PDB entry 8WLN | electron microscopy, 4.30 A resolution (low resolution: residue-level contacts below are approximate; hydrogen-bond / salt-bridge calls are withheld) | chains E and F of the 103 polymer chains in the assembly

== Chain E ==
Molecule: Flagellar biosynthetic protein FliR
From: Salmonella enterica subsp. enterica serovar Typhimurium str. LT2
UniProtKB: P54702 (FLIR_SALTY); residues 1-264 here = UniProt positions 1-264
Chain sequence (264 residues; numbered 1 to 264; the number before each row is that of its first residue):
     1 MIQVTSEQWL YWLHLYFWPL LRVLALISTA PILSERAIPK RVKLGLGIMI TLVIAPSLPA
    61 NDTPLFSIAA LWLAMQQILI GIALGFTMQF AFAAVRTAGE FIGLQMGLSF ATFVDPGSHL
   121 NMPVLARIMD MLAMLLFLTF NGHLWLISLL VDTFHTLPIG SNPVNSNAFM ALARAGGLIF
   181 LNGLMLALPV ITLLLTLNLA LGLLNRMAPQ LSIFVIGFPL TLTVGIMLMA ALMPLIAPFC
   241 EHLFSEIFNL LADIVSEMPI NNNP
Disordered / not traced: 1-3, 257-264

== Chain F ==
Molecule: Flagellar biosynthetic protein FliP
From: Salmonella enterica subsp. enterica serovar Typhimurium str. LT2
UniProtKB: P54700 (FLIP_SALTY); residues 1-245 here = UniProt positions 1-245
Chain sequence (245 residues; each row starts with the number of its first residue):
     1 MRRLLFLSLA GLWLFSPAAA AQLPGLISQP LAGGGQSWSL SVQTLVFITS LTFLPAILLM
    61 MTSFTRIIIV FGLLRNALGT PSAPPNQVLL GLALFLTFFI MSPVIDKIYV DAYQPFSEQK
   121 ISMQEALDKG AQPLRAFMLR QTREADLALF ARLANSGPLQ GPEAVPMRIL LPAYVTSELK
   181 TAFQIGFTIF IPFLIIDLVI ASVLMALGMM MVPPATIALP FKLMLFVLVD GWQLLMGSLA
   241 QSFYS
Disordered / not traced: 1-36, 244-245

== Interface between chain E and chain F ==
Residue-residue contacts - 57 pairs, chain E then chain F:
  F66(E) - T44(F)
  I68(E) - Y113(F)
  L71(E) - F47(F)
  L79(E) - F98(F)
  F86(E) - Q87(F)
  F86(E) - V88(F)
  F86(E) - G91(F)
  F90(E) - V88(F)
  F90(E) - L92(F)
  A93(E) - P85(F)
  A93(E) - V88(F)
  T97(E) - A83(F)
  T97(E) - P84(F)
  E100(E) - T80(F)
  E100(E) - S82(F)
  F101(E) - T80(F)
  F101(E) - A83(F)
  F101(E) - L219(F)
  F101(E) - L223(F)
  L104(E) - G79(F)
  L104(E) - T80(F)
  Q105(E) - T216(F)
  Q105(E) - P220(F)
  F110(E) - P213(F)
  F110(E) - T216(F)
  T112(E) - G79(F)
  F113(E) - A215(F)
  P116(E) - N76(F)
  P123(E) - S82(F)
  S166(E) - F99(F)
  M170(E) - L96(F)
  M170(E) - F99(F)
  L172(E) - L92(F)
  L172(E) - F95(F)
  A173(E) - L92(F)
  A173(E) - W232(F)
  A173(E) - M236(F)
  G176(E) - W232(F)
  G177(E) - W232(F)
  I179(E) - V88(F)
  F180(E) - F226(F)
  F180(E) - W232(F)
  I191(E) - P220(F)
  L195(E) - I217(F)
  L195(E) - F221(F)
  N198(E) - T216(F)
  N198(E) - I217(F)
  G202(E) - M209(F)
  N205(E) - M209(F)
  N205(E) - M210(F)
  N205(E) - M211(F)
  N205(E) - V212(F)
  R206(E) - L207(F)
  Q210(E) - M211(F)
  S212(E) - M211(F)
  I213(E) - M211(F)
  I213(E) - V212(F)
Also at the interface, not in a pair above, chain E (47 interface residues in all): M75, I82, A83, Q89, R96, G117, N121, N167, F169, R174, L181, L184, L199
Also at the interface, not in a pair above, chain F (42 interface residues in all): P81, L94, F116, G208, M224, V227, Q233, A240

== Overview ==
Chain E and chain F form an interface of 47 and 42 residues respectively.
Chain E is Flagellar biosynthetic protein FliR and chain F is Flagellar biosynthetic protein FliP, both from
Salmonella enterica subsp. enterica serovar Typhimurium str. LT2; the structure, Cryo-EM structure of the MS
ring with export apparatus and proximal rod within the motor-hook complex ..., was determined by electron
microscopy, deposited together with 8WHT, 8WIW, 8WK3, 8WK4, 8WKI, 8WKK and 11 further entries.
